Entry 3SGE (X-ray diffraction, 1.89 A resolution); this record covers chains L and K of the 3 polymer chains in the assembly.

== Chain L ==
Name: Light Chain
Organism: Mus musculus
Sequence (219 residues; numbered 1 to 219; the number before each row is that of its first residue):
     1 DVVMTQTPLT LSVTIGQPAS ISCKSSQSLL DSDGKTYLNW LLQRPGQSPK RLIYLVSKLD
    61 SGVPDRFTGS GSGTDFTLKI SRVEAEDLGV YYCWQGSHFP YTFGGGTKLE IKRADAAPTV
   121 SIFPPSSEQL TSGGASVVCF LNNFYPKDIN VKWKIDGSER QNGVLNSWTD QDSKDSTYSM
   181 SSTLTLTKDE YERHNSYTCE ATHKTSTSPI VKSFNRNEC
Disulfides: C23-C93, C139-C199
Ion coordination: Ca2+: D31, S97

== Chain K ==
Name: R13 peptide
Sequence (13 residues; numbered 1 to 13; the number before each row is that of its first residue):
     1 EEEDDDMGFG LFD
Not modelled in the structure: 12-13
What the authors report for this chain:
  - contacts within the chain: D5-M7 (hydrogen bond)

== How chain L and chain K interact ==
Pairs across the interface - 16 pairs, chain L then chain K:
  D31(L) - G10(K)
  Y37(L) - M7(K)
  Y37(L) - G8(K)
  Y37(L) - F9(K)
  Y37(L) - G10(K)
  N39(L) - G8(K)  hydrogen bond (side chain-backbone)
  R51(L) - D6(K)  salt bridge
  R51(L) - G8(K)
  Y54(L) - D6(K)
  Y54(L) - M7(K)  hydrophobic
  L55(L) - M7(K)  hydrophobic
  W94(L) - F9(K)  hydrophobic
  G96(L) - G8(K)
  G96(L) - F9(K)
  G96(L) - G10(K)  hydrogen bond (backbone-backbone)
  Y101(L) - F9(K)  hydrophobic
Other interface residues (no listed pair), chain L (10 interface residues in all): K35
Other interface residues (no listed pair), chain K (6 interface residues in all): L11
Interface features reported in the paper:
  - specific contacts: N39(L)-G8(K), R51(L)-D6(K), G96(L)-G10(K), Y101(L)-F9(K) (pi stacking)
  - epitope / paratope residues, chain L: N39(L), R51(L), G96(L), Y101(L)
  - epitope / paratope residues, chain K: G8(K), F9(K), G10(K)

== Overview ==
10 residues of chain L face 6 of chain K across their interface; the contacts include 2 hydrogen bonds and 1
salt bridge. Polar contacts include R51(L)-D6(K), N39(L)-G8(K) and G96(L)-G10(K). The paper describes contacts
between N39(L) and G8(K), R51(L) and D6(K) and G96(L) and G10(K); pi stacking between Y101(L) and F9(K). From
the paper: epitope/paratope residues N39(L), R51(L) and G8(K) among others; contacts within the chain
involving D5(K) and M7(K).
Here chain L is Light Chain (Mus musculus) and chain K is R13 peptide. Entry 3SGE (Crystal structure of mAb
17.2 in complex with R13 peptide) was determined by X-ray diffraction (same publication as 3SGD).
